Entry 3UTT (X-ray diffraction, 2.60 A resolution); this record covers chains C and D of the 5 polymer chains in the assembly.

Chain C:
Molecule: Insulin
Notes: fragment: Pre-pro-insulin Derived Peptide
UniProtKB: P01308 (INS_HUMAN); residues 1-10 here correspond to UniProt positions 15-24 (UniProt number = residue number + 14)
Amino-acid sequence (10 residues; numbered 1 to 10; the number before each row is that of its first residue):
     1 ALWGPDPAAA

Chain D:
Molecule: 1E6 TCR Alpha Chain
Source organism: Homo sapiens
Amino-acid sequence (199 residues; numbered 3 to 201; the number before each row is that of its first residue):
     3 EVEQDPGPLSVPEGAIVSLNCTYSNSAFQYFMWYRQYSRKGPELLMYTYS
    53 SGNKEDGRFTAQVDKSSKYISLFIRDSQPSDSATYLCAMRGDSSYKLIFG
   103 SGTRLLVRPDIQNPDPAVYQLRDSKSSDKSVCLFTDFDSQTNVSQSKDSD
   153 VYITDKCVLDMRSMDFKSNSAVAWSNKSDFACANAFNNSIIPEDTFFPS
Disulfides: Cys23-Cys89, Cys134-Cys184

Interface between chain C and chain D:
Residue-residue contacts (8; chain C residue first):
  Leu2(C) with Asp94(D)
  Gly4(C) with Asp94(D)
  Pro5(C) with Arg92(D); Asp94(D); Ser95(D); Ser96(D); Tyr97(D), hydrophobic
  Asp6(C) with Tyr97(D), hydrogen bond
Interface residues without a listed pair, chain C (5 interface residues in all): Trp3

Overview:
Chain C and chain D each contribute 5 residues to their interface, with 1 hydrogen bond. The hydrogen-bonded
pair is Asp6(C)-Tyr97(D).
Here chain C is Insulin and chain D is 1E6 TCR Alpha Chain (Homo sapiens). Entry 3UTT (1E6-A*0201-ALWGPDPAAA
Complex, Triclinic) was determined by X-ray diffraction together with 3UTP, 3UTQ and 3UTS from the same study.
